8VHL - chain A; structure by X-ray diffraction, 1.93 A resolution.

== Chain A ==
Name: Dihydroorotate dehydrogenase (quinone), mitochondrial
Organism: Homo sapiens
Notes: EC 1.3.5.2
Reference sequence: Q02127 (PYRD_HUMAN); residues 30-396 here correspond to UniProt positions 29-395 (UniProt number = residue number - 1)
Amino-acid sequence (369 residues; numbered 28 to 396; the number before each row is that of its first residue):
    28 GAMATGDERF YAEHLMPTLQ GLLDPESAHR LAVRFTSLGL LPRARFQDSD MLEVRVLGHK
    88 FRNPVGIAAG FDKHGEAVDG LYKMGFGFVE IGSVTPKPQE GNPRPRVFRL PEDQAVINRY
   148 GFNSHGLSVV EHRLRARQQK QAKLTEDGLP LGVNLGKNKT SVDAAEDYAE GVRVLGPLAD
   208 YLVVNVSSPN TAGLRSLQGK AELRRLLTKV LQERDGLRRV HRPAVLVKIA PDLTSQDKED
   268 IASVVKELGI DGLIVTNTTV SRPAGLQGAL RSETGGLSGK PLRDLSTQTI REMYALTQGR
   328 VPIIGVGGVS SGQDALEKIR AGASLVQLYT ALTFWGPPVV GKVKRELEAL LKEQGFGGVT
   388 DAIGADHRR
Disordered / not traced: 28-30, 71-72, 217-224, 396
Differences from the reference sequence: expression tag (28-29)
Residues lining bound ligands:
  - A1AA2 (N-(2-chloro-6-fluorophenyl)-4-[ethyl(2-hydroxyethyl)carbamamido]-5-fluoro-2-{[(2S)-1,1,1-trifluoropropan-2-yl]oxy}benzamide): Tyr-38, Leu-42, Met-43, Leu-46, Gln-47, Leu-50, Pro-52, Ala-55, His-56, Leu-58, Ala-59, Phe-62, Thr-63, Leu-67, Leu-68, Pro-69, Phe-98, Met-111, Val-134, Phe-135, Arg-136, Val-143, Tyr-356, Thr-357, Leu-359, Thr-360, Gly-363, Pro-364
  - FMN (flavin mononucleotide): Ala-95, Ala-96, Gly-97, Lys-100, Gly-119, Ser-120, Val-134, Val-143, Asn-145, Tyr-147, Asn-181, Asn-212, Lys-255, Thr-283, Asn-284, Thr-285, Ser-305, Gly-306, Leu-309, Val-333, Gly-334, Gly-335, Val-336, Leu-355, Tyr-356, Thr-357
  - orotic acid (ORO): Lys-100, Asn-145, Arg-146, Tyr-147, Gly-148, Phe-149, Asn-150, Asn-212, Asn-284, Thr-285
Swiss-Prot annotation at these positions:
  - active site: Ser-215 (Nucleophile)
  - binding site (FMN): Ala-96 to Lys-100, Ser-120, Asn-181, Asn-212, Lys-255, Thr-283, Gly-306, Gly-335, Tyr-356, Thr-357
  - binding site (substrate): Lys-100, Asn-145 to Phe-149, Asn-212 to Asn-217, Asn-284, Thr-285
What the authors report for this chain:
  - binding site for A1AA2: Gln-47, Thr-360

== Summary ==
Bound to chain A: flavin mononucleotide, orotic acid and compound A1AA2. UniProt lists active-site residue
Ser-215, 14 FMN-binding residues and 14 substrate-binding residues. The paper reports a binding site for A1AA2
at Gln-47 and Thr-360.
Chain A is Dihydroorotate dehydrogenase (quinone), mitochondrial (Homo sapiens); the structure, Structure of
DHODH in Complex with Ligand 17, was determined by X-ray diffraction together with 8VHM from the same study.
